7KV9 - chains B and C of the 6 polymer chains in the assembly; structure by electron microscopy, 2.90 A resolution.

[Chain B (and C)]
Protein: envelope protein E
Organism: Kunjin virus
Notes: chain C of this document is another copy of the same molecule, construct and numbering; everything in this record applies to it too
Reference sequence: A0A0U2IWM5 (A0A0U2IWM5_WNV); residues 1-501 here correspond to UniProt positions 291-791 (UniProt number = residue number + 290)
Amino-acid sequence (501 residues; each row starts with the number of its first residue):
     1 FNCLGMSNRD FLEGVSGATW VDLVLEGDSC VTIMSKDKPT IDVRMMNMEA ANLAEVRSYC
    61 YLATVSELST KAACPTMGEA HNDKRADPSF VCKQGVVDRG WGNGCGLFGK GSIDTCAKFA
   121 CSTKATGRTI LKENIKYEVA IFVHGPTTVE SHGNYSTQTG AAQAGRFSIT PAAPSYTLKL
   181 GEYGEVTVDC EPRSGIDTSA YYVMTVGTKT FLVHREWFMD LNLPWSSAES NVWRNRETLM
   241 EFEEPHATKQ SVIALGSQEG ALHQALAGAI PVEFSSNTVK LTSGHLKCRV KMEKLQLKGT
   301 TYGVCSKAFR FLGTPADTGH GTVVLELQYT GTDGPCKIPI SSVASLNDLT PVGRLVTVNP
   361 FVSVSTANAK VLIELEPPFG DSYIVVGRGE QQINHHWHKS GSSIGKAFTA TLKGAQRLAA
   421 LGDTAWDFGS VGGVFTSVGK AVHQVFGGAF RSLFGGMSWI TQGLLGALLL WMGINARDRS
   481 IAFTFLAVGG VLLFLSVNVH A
Disulfides: C3-C30, C60-C121, C92-C116, C190-C288
Covalently attached groups: N-acetylglucosamine (NAG) linked to N154
From the paper describing this entry:
  - post-translational modification sites: N154

[How chain B and chain C interact]
Pairs across the interface (27; chain B residue first):
  T314(B) with E133(C); R193(C), hydrogen bond
  S345(B) with R289(C), hydrogen bond
  L346(B) with S175(C); D189(C)
  N347(B) with W20(C); R289(C); K291(C)
  D381(B) with E191(C); S194(C), hydrogen bond
  Y383(B) with P174(C), hydrophobic; D189(C), hydrogen bond (side chain-backbone); C190(C), hydrogen bond (side chain-backbone); E191(C)
  N394(B) with A172(C); P174(C)
  H395(B) with P171(C), hydrogen bond (side chain-backbone); A172(C)
  H396(B) with P171(C), hydrogen bond (backbone-backbone); P174(C); E191(C); P192(C); R193(C), hydrogen bond (side chain-backbone); S194(C)
  W397(B) with R193(C)
  H398(B) with R193(C); S194(C)
Also at the interface, not in a pair above, chain B (12 interface residues in all): F311
Also at the interface, not in a pair above, chain C (15 interface residues in all): A173

[In short]
12 residues of chain B face 15 of chain C across their interface; the contacts include 8 hydrogen bonds. Among
the polar pairs are T314(B)-R193(C), S345(B)-R289(C) and D381(B)-S194(C). From the paper: a modification site
at N154(B).
Both chains are envelope protein E (Kunjin virus). Entry 7KV9 (Chimeric flavivirus between Binjari virus and
West Nile (Kunjin) virus) was determined by electron microscopy together with 7KV8, 7KVA and 7KVB from the
same study.
